Entry 5C07 (X-ray diffraction, 2.11 A resolution); this record covers chains A and E of the 5 polymer chains in the assembly.

[Chain A]
Molecule: HLA class I histocompatibility antigen, A-2 alpha chain
Source organism: Homo sapiens
Reference sequence: P01892 (1A02_HUMAN); residues 1-276 here correspond to UniProt positions 25-300 (UniProt number = residue number + 24)
Amino-acid sequence (277 residues; each row starts with the number of its first residue; numbering starts at 0):
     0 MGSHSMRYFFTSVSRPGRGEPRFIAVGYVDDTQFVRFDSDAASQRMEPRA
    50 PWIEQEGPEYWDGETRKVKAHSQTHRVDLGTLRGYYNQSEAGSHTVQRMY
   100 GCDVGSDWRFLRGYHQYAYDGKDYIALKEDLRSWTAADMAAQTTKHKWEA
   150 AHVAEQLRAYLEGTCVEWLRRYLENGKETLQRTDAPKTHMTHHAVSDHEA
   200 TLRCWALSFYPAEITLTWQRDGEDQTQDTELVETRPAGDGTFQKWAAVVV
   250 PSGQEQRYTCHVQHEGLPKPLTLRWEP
Disordered / not traced: 0
Cystine bridges: C101-C164, C203-C259
Construct notes: initiating methionine (0)

[Chain E]
Molecule: 1E6 TCR Beta Chain
Source organism: Homo sapiens
Amino-acid sequence (246 residues; row label = number of the first residue in the row):
     1 DAGVIQSPRHEVTEMGQQVTLRCKPISGHDYLFWYRQTMMRGLELLIYFN
    51 NNVPIDDSGMPEDRFSAKMPNASFSTLKIQPSEPRDSAVYFCASSLWEKL
   101 AKNIQYFGAGTRLSVLEDLKNVFPPEVAVFEPSEAEISHTQKATLVCLAT
   151 GFYPDHVELSWWVNGKEVHSGVCTDPQPLKEQPALNDSRYALSSRLRVSA
   201 TFWQDPRNHFRCQVQFYGLSENDEWTQDRAKPVTQIVSAEAWGRAD
Cystine bridges: C23-C92, C147-C212

[How chain A and chain E interact]
Contacting residue pairs - 11 pairs, chain A then chain E:
  R65(A) - I55(E)
  R65(A) - D56(E)  salt bridge
  Q72(A) - V53(E)
  R75(A) - N51(E)
  V76(A) - N51(E)
  A150(A) - W97(E)
  A150(A) - E98(E)
  H151(A) - K102(E)
  V152(A) - W97(E)  hydrophobic
  Q155(A) - W97(E)
  Q155(A) - A101(E)
Other interface residues (no listed pair), chain A (9 interface residues in all): A69
Other interface residues (no listed pair), chain E (10 interface residues in all): Y48, N50
Interface features reported in the paper:
  - pairs named by the authors: Q72(A)-V53(E)

[Overview]
The interface between chain A and chain E involves 9 residues on one side and 10 on the other; the contacts
include 1 salt bridge. The salt-bridged pair is R65(A)-D56(E). The paper describes a contact between Q72(A)
and V53(E).
Chain A is HLA class I histocompatibility antigen, A-2 alpha chain and chain E is 1E6 TCR Beta Chain, both
from Homo sapiens; the structure, 1E6 TCR in complex with HLA-A02 carrying YQFGPDFPIA, was determined by X-ray
diffraction (same publication as 5C08, 5C09, 5C0A, 5C0B, 5C0C, 5C0D and 6 further entries).
